PDB entry 6V8N | X-ray diffraction, 2.30 A resolution | chain A

Chain A:
Protein: Histone acetyltransferase p300
Source organism: Homo sapiens
Notes: EC 2.3.1.48, 2.3.1.-
Reference sequence: Q09472 (EP300_HUMAN); numbering as in UniProt; present here: 1287-1522, 1555-1666
Sequence (349 residues; row label = number of the first residue in the row; note: 32 numbers in that range are skipped by the numbering (no residue carries them; nothing is unmodelled there)):
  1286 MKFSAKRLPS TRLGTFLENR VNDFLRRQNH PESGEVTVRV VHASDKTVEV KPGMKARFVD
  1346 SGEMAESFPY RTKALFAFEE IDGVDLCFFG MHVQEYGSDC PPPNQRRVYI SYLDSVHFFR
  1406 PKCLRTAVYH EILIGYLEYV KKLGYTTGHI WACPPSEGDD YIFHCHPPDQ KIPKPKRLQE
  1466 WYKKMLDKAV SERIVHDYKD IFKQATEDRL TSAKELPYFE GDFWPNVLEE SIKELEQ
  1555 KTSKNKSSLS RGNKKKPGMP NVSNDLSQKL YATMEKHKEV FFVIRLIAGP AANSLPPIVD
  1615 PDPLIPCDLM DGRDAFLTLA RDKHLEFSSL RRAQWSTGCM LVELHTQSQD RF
Not modelled in the structure: 1286-1287, 1562-1576, 1662-1666
Construct notes: initiating methionine (1286); conflict Gly1652 (Met in Q09472)
Modified positions: Lys1336 (N(6)-acetyllysine; ALY)
Residues lining bound ligands: QS1 ((2R)-2-{[(2S)-2-(4-cyanophenyl)propyl]amino}-N-[5-(1-methyl-1H-pyrazol-4-yl)pyridin-2-yl]-2-phenylacetamide): Phe1374, Leu1398, Asp1399, Ser1400, Tyr1414, Cys1438, Pro1439, Pro1440, Gly1443, Asp1444, Asp1445, Tyr1446, His1451, Pro1452, Pro1453, Gln1455, Lys1456, Ile1457, Pro1458, Arg1462, Leu1463, Trp1466
UniProt features mapped onto this chain:
  - zinc finger: Arg1665 (ZZ-type)
  - region: Tyr1397 to Asp1399 (Interaction with histone)
  - binding site (acetyl-CoA): Leu1398 to Ser1400, Arg1410, Thr1411, Ile1457, Arg1462, Trp1466
  - modified residue (N6-acetyllysine): Lys1336, Lys1473, Lys1499, Lys1555, Lys1558, Lys1560, Lys1583
  - natural variant: Ser1650 (S1650Y: In a pancreatic cancer sample)
  - mutagenesis: Thr1357 (T1357L: 40% decrease in activity; T1357R: 40% decrease in activity. 90% decrease in activity; when associated with R-1505; R-1625 and R-1628), Ser1396 (S1396R: Loss of activity; when associated with R-1397; S1396W: Loss of activity; when associated with W-1396), Tyr1397 (Y1397R: Loss of activity; when associated with R-1396; Y1397W: Loss of activity; when associated with W-1397), Asp1399 (D1399Y: Abolished acetyltransferase and acyltransferase activities. Abolishes autoacetylation. Does not interact with TFAP2A and inhibits transcriptional coactivation of TFAP2A by CITED2 ...), Tyr1467 (Y1467F: Abolishes autoacetylation. Loss of acetyltransferase activity), Phe1504 (F1504A: Abolished acetyltransferase activity), Glu1505 (E1505R: 90% decrease in activity; when associated with R-1625 and R-1628. 90% decrease in activity; when associated with R-1357; R-1625 and R-1628), Asp1625 (D1625R: 70% decrease in activity; when associated with R-1628. 90% decrease in activity; when associated with R-1505 and R-1628. 90% decrease in activity; when associated with R-1357 ...), Asp1628 (D1628R: 70% decrease in activity; when associated with R-1625. 90% decrease in activity; when associated with E-1505 and R-1625. 90% decrease in activity; when associated with R-1357 ...), Arg1645 to Arg1646 (Increased acetyltransferase activity)

Overview:
Ligands of chain A: compound QS1. Curated annotation (UniProt) lists 8 acetyl-CoA-binding residues and 11
mutagenesis sites.
Chain A is Histone acetyltransferase p300 (Homo sapiens); the structure, Crystal structure of the p300
acetyltransferase domain with AcCoA competitive inhibitor 17, was determined by X-ray diffraction (same
publication as 6V8B, 6V8K and 6V90).
